PDB entry 4K3B | X-ray diffraction, 3.20 A resolution | chain A

== Chain A ==
Name: Outer membrane protein assembly factor BamA
Source organism: Neisseria gonorrhoeae
Reference sequence: Q5F5W8 (Q5F5W8_NEIG1); residue numbers follow UniProt; this construct covers 1-792
Chain sequence (792 residues; row label = number of the first residue in the row):
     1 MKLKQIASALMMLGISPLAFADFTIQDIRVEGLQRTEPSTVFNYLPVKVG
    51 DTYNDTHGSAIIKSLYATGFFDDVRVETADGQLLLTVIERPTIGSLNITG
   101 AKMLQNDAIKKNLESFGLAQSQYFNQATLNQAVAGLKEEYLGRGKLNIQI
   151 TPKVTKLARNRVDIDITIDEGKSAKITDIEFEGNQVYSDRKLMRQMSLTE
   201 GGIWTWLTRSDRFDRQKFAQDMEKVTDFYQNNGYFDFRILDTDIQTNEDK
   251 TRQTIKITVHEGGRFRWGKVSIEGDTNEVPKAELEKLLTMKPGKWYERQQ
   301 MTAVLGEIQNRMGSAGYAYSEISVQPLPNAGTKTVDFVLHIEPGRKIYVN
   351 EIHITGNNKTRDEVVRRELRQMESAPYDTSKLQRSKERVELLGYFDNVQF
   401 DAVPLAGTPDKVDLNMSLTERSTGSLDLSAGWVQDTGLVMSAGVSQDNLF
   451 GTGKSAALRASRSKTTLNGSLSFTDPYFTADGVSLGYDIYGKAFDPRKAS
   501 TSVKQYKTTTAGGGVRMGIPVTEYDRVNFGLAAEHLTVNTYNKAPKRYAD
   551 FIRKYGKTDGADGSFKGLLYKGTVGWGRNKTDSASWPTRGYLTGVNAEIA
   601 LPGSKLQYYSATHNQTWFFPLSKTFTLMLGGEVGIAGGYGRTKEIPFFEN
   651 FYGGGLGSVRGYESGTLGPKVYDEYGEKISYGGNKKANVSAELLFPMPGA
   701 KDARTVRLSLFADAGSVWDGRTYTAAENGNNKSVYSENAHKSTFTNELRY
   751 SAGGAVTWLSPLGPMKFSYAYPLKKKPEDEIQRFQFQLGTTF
Not modelled in the structure: 1-20, 743
What the authors report for this chain:
  - contacts within the chain: Arg-660/Glu-692, Arg-660/Asp-713

== Summary ==
From the paper: contacts within the chain involving Arg-660, Glu-692 and Asp-713.
Chain A is Outer membrane protein assembly factor BamA (Neisseria gonorrhoeae); the structure, The crystal
structure of BamA from Neisseria gonorrhoeae, was determined by X-ray diffraction (same publication as 4K3C).
